PDB entry 1IC8 | X-ray diffraction, 2.60 A resolution | chains F and B of the 4 polymer chains in the assembly

Chain F:
Molecule: 21-nt DNA strand
Sequence (21 nucleotides; row label = number of the first residue in the row):
   401 TCTGGTGAATTATTAACCAAG

Chain B:
Protein: Hepatocyte nuclear factor 1-alpha
Source organism: Homo sapiens
Notes: fragment: dna binding domain
UniProtKB: P20823 (HNF1A_HUMAN); residues 85-278 here = UniProt positions 85-278
Amino-acid sequence (194 residues; row label = number of the first residue in the row):
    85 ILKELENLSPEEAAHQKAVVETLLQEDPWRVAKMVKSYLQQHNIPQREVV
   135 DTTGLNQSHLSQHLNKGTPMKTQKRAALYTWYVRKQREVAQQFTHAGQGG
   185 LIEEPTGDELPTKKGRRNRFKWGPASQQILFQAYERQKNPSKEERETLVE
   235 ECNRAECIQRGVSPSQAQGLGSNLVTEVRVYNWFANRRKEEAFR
Unresolved in the structure: 180-200
Curated features (UniProtKB/Swiss-Prot):
  - DNA-binding region: Gly199 (Homeobox)
  - region (Interaction with DNA): Gln130 to Glu132, His143 to Asn149, Lys155 to Lys158, Arg203 to Trp206, Arg263 to Tyr265, Asn270 to Lys273
  - motif: Lys197 to Lys205 (Nuclear localization signal)
  - modified residue (Phosphoserine): Ser93, Ser247
  - cross-link: Lys117 (Glycyl lysine isopeptide (Lys-Gly) (interchain with G-Cter in ubiquitin))
  - natural variant: Leu107 (L107R: In MODY3), Lys117 (K117E: In MODY3; uncertain significance), Tyr122 (Y122C: In MODY3), Asn127 (N127Y: In a hepatocellular carcinoma sample), Ile128 (I128N: In MODY3; uncertain significance), Pro129 (P129T: In MODY3; uncertain significance), Arg131 (R131Q: In MODY3; R131W: In MODY3), Val133 (V133M: In MODY3), Ser142 (S142F: In MODY3), His143 (H143Y: In MODY3), Lys158 (K158N: In MODY3; uncertain significance), Arg159 (R159Q: In MODY3; R159W: In MODY3), 20 further natural variant entries in UniProt
  - mutagenesis: Lys117 (K117R: Strong loss of SPOP-mediated ubiquitination), Asn127 (N127W: Abolishes transcription activation), Glu132 (E132K: Abolishes transcription activation), Phe177 (F177S: No significant effect on transcription activation), Ile186 (I186Q: No effect on transcription activation), Thr190 (T190Q: No effect on transcription activation), Asn202 (N202D: Reduces transcription activation by 70%), Val246 (V246D: Reduces transcription activation by 75%), Asn257 (N257W: Reduces transcription activation by 70%)

Interface between chain F and chain B:
Residue-residue contacts (23; chain F residue first):
  DT401(F) - Pro224(B)  phosphate contact
  DT401(F) - Tyr265(B)  base contact
  DC402(F) - Pro224(B)  phosphate contact
  DC402(F) - Tyr265(B)  hydrogen bond to the phosphate
  DC402(F) - Arg272(B)  salt bridge to the phosphate
  DT403(F) - Arg272(B)  salt bridge to the phosphate
  DG404(F) - Lys273(B)  hydrogen bond to the base
  DG405(F) - Lys273(B)  hydrogen bond to the base
  DA408(F) - Arg203(B)  hydrogen bond to the base
  DT410(F) - Arg131(B)  salt bridge to the phosphate
  DT411(F) - Pro129(B)  phosphate contact
  DT411(F) - Gln130(B)  hydrogen bond to the phosphate
  DT411(F) - Arg131(B)  hydrogen bond to the phosphate
  DT411(F) - Gln141(B)  sugar contact
  DA412(F) - Gln130(B)  hydrogen bond to the phosphate
  DA412(F) - Gln141(B)  hydrogen bond to the base
  DA412(F) - Ser145(B)  hydrogen bond to the phosphate
  DA412(F) - Asn149(B)  phosphate contact
  DT413(F) - Ser142(B)  hydrogen bond to the base
  DT413(F) - Ser145(B)  base contact
  DT413(F) - Gln146(B)  base contact
  DT414(F) - Ser142(B)  hydrogen bond to the base
  DT414(F) - Gln146(B)  hydrogen bond to the base
Interface residues without a listed pair, chain F (14 interface residues in all): DT406, DA409, DA415
Interface residues without a listed pair, chain B (15 interface residues in all): Ile128, Ala269

Summary:
14 residues of chain F and 15 residues of chain B are in contact; the contacts include 12 hydrogen bonds and 3
salt bridges. Among the polar pairs are DG404(F)-Lys273(B), DG405(F)-Lys273(B) and DA408(F)-Arg203(B).
Here chain F is a 21-nt DNA strand and chain B is Hepatocyte nuclear factor 1-alpha (Homo sapiens). Entry 1IC8
(Hepatocyte nuclear factor 1A bound to DNA : MODY3 gene product) was determined by X-ray diffraction.
